Entry 2ECR (X-ray diffraction, 1.60 A resolution); this record covers chains A and B.

# Chain A (and B)
Molecule: flavin reductase component (HpaC) of 4-hydroxyphenylacetate 3-monooxygenase
Organism: Thermus thermophilus
Notes: EC 1.6.8.-; chain B of this document is another copy of the same molecule, construct and numbering; everything in this record applies to it too
Reference sequence: Q5SJP7 (Q5SJP7_THET8); residues 1-149 here = UniProt positions 1-149
Amino-acid sequence (149 residues; numbered 1 to 149; the number before each row is that of its first residue):
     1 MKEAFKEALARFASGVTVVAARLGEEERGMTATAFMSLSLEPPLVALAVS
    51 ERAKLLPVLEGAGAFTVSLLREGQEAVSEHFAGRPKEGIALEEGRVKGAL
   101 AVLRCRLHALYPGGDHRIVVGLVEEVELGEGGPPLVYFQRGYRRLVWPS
Construct notes: engineered mutation Gly131 (Glu in Q5SJP7)

# How chain A and chain B interact
Contacting residue pairs - 117 pairs, chain A then chain B:
  Lys2(A) with Leu40(B); Pro43(B)
  Ala4(A) with Val126(B)
  Phe5(A) with Ser39(B); Pro43(B), hydrophobic; Val45(B), hydrophobic; Val123(B), hydrophobic
  Lys6(A) with Leu40(B)
  Glu7(A) with Leu128(B)
  Ala8(A) with Leu69(B); Ala101(B), hydrophobic; Leu103(B), hydrophobic; Leu128(B), hydrophobic
  Leu9(A) with Ser37(B)
  Arg11(A) with Leu69(B); Leu100(B), hydrogen bond (side chain-backbone); Leu128(B); Gly129(B), hydrogen bond (side chain-backbone); Glu130(B)
  Phe12(A) with Gly15(B); Thr17(B); Thr33(B); Phe35(B); Leu69(B), hydrophobic
  Ala13(A) with Ser14(B); Gly15(B), hydrogen bond (backbone-backbone); Pro134(B), hydrophobic
  Ser14(A) with Ala13(B)
  Gly15(A) with Phe12(B); Ala13(B), hydrogen bond (backbone-backbone)
  Thr17(A) with Phe12(B)
  Thr33(A) with Phe12(B)
  Ala34(A) with Met36(B); Ser37(B)
  Phe35(A) with Phe12(B); Met36(B)
  Met36(A) with Ala34(B); Phe35(B); Met36(B), hydrophobic; Leu47(B); Ala48(B)
  Ser37(A) with Leu9(B); Ala34(B)
  Leu38(A) with Ala48(B), hydrophobic; Gly113(B); Asp115(B); His116(B), hydrogen bond (backbone-side chain); Ile118(B), hydrophobic
  Ser39(A) with Phe5(B); Gly113(B); Gly114(B); Asp115(B), hydrogen bond (side chain-backbone)
  Leu40(A) with Lys2(B); Phe5(B), hydrophobic; Asp115(B), hydrogen bond (backbone-side chain)
  Glu41(A) with Lys2(B), salt bridge; Asp115(B), hydrogen bond (backbone-side chain)
  Pro42(A) with Gly114(B)
  Pro43(A) with Lys2(B); Phe5(B), hydrophobic
  Leu44(A) with Phe5(B); Gly113(B); Gly114(B)
  Val45(A) with Phe5(B), hydrophobic
  Leu47(A) with Met36(B)
  Ala48(A) with Met36(B); Ser37(B); Leu38(B), hydrophobic
  Leu69(A) with Ala8(B); Arg11(B); Phe12(B), hydrophobic
  Leu100(A) with Arg11(B), hydrogen bond (backbone-side chain)
  Leu103(A) with Ala8(B), hydrophobic
  Tyr111(A) with Tyr111(B), hydrophobic; Pro112(B)
  Pro112(A) with Tyr111(B)
  Gly113(A) with Leu38(B); Ser39(B); Leu44(B)
  Gly114(A) with Ser39(B); Leu44(B)
  Asp115(A) with Leu38(B); Ser39(B), hydrogen bond (backbone-side chain); Leu40(B), hydrogen bond (side chain-backbone); Glu41(B), hydrogen bond (side chain-backbone)
  His116(A) with Leu38(B), hydrogen bond (side chain-backbone)
  Ile118(A) with Leu38(B), hydrophobic; Val120(B), hydrophobic
  Val120(A) with Ile118(B), hydrophobic
  Val123(A) with Phe5(B), hydrophobic
  Val126(A) with Ala4(B); Phe5(B), hydrophobic
  Leu128(A) with Glu7(B); Ala8(B)
  Gly129(A) with Arg11(B), hydrogen bond (backbone-side chain)
  Gly132(A) with Phe138(B)
  Pro134(A) with Phe138(B)
  Val136(A) with Leu145(B), hydrophobic
  Phe138(A) with Gly132(B); Pro134(B); Leu145(B), hydrophobic; Trp147(B), hydrophobic
  Arg143(A) with Trp147(B)
  Arg144(A) with Leu145(B); Val146(B), hydrogen bond (backbone-backbone)
  Leu145(A) with Val136(B), hydrophobic; Phe138(B), hydrophobic; Arg144(B); Leu145(B), hydrophobic; Val146(B)
  Val146(A) with Arg144(B), hydrogen bond (backbone-backbone); Leu145(B); Val146(B)
  Trp147(A) with Phe138(B), hydrophobic; Gln139(B); Arg143(B)
  Ser149(A) with Arg143(B), hydrogen bond
Interface residues without a listed pair, chain A (58 interface residues in all): Val16, Ala46, Ala101, Glu130, Gln139
Interface residues without a listed pair, chain B (59 interface residues in all): Lys6, Val16, Pro42, Ala46, Gly131, Tyr142

# Overview
The interface between chain A and chain B involves 58 residues on one side and 59 on the other, with 17
hydrogen bonds and 1 salt bridge. Among the polar pairs are Glu41(A)-Lys2(B), Arg11(A)-Leu100(B) and
Arg11(A)-Gly129(B).
Both chains are flavin reductase component (HpaC) of 4-hydroxyphenylacetate 3-monooxygenase (Thermus
thermophilus). Entry 2ECR (Crystal structure of the ligand-free form of the flavin reductase component (HpaC)
of 4-hydroxyphenylacetate 3-monooxygenase) was determined by X-ray diffraction (same publication as 2ECU and
2ED4).
